2IJO - chains B and I of the 3 polymer chains in the assembly; structure by X-ray diffraction, 2.30 A resolution.

Chain B:
Protein: Polyprotein
Source organism: West Nile virus
Notes: EC 3.4.21.91; fragment: NS3 protease domain
UniProtKB: Q203W3 (Q203W3_WNV); residues 1-184 here correspond to UniProt positions 1506-1689 (UniProt number = residue number + 1505)
Chain sequence (192 residues; each row starts with the number of its first residue):
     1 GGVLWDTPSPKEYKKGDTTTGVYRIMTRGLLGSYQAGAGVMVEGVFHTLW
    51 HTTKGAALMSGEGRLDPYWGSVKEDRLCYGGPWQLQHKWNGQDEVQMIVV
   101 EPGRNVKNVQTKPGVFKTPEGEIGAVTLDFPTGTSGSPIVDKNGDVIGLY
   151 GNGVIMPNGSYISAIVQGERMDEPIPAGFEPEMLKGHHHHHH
Disordered / not traced: 6-13, 177-192
Construct notes: variant Q84 (Lys1589 in Q203W3); engineered mutation R104 (Lys1609 in Q203W3); cloning artifact (185-192)
What the authors report for this chain:
  - catalytic residues: H51, D75, G133 to S135
  - contacts within the chain: H51-D75 (hydrogen bond), H51-S135 (hydrogen bond)
  - specificity-determining residues: G37, D129, T132
  - specificity-determining residues: A36 (proposed by the authors, not directly observed)
  - conformationally variable residues (loop rearrangement, order/disorder transition): R28 to G32, F116 to T132

Chain I:
Protein: Pancreatic trypsin inhibitor
Source organism: Bos taurus
UniProtKB: P00974 (BPT1_BOVIN); residues 1-58 here correspond to UniProt positions 36-93 (UniProt number = residue number + 35)
Chain sequence (58 residues; row label = number of the first residue in the row):
     1 RPDFCLEPPYTGPCKARIIRYFYNAKAGLCQTFVYGGCRAKRNNFKSAED
    51 CMRTCGGA
Disordered / not traced: 57-58
Swiss-Prot annotation at these positions:
  - site: K15, A16 (Reactive bond for trypsin)
Cystine bridges: C5-C55, C14-C38, C30-C51

Interface between chain B and chain I:
Pairs across the interface - 36 pairs, chain B then chain I:
  Y34(B) - R17(I)
  Y34(B) - I18(I)
  Y34(B) - I19(I)  hydrogen bond (side chain-backbone)
  Q35(B) - R17(I)
  A36(B) - A16(I)
  A36(B) - R17(I)  hydrogen bond (backbone-backbone)
  H51(B) - C14(I)
  H51(B) - K15(I)
  H51(B) - A16(I)
  H51(B) - G36(I)
  H51(B) - G37(I)
  K54(B) - G37(I)
  P102(B) - R17(I)
  D129(B) - K15(I)  salt bridge
  F130(B) - K15(I)  hydrogen bond (backbone-side chain)
  P131(B) - R17(I)
  T132(B) - K15(I)
  T132(B) - A16(I)  hydrogen bond (side chain-backbone)
  T132(B) - R17(I)  hydrogen bond (backbone-side chain)
  T132(B) - V34(I)
  G133(B) - K15(I)  hydrogen bond (backbone-backbone)
  G133(B) - A16(I)
  G133(B) - R17(I)
  T134(B) - K15(I)  hydrogen bond (backbone-backbone)
  S135(B) - K15(I)  hydrogen bond (backbone-backbone)
  S135(B) - A16(I)  hydrogen bond (side chain-backbone)
  Y150(B) - K15(I)
  G151(B) - P13(I)
  G151(B) - C14(I)
  G151(B) - K15(I)  hydrogen bond (backbone-backbone)
  N152(B) - C14(I)
  G153(B) - P13(I)
  I155(B) - G12(I)
  I155(B) - P13(I)  hydrophobic
  Y161(B) - P13(I)  hydrogen bond (side chain-backbone)
  Y161(B) - K15(I)
Also at the interface, not in a pair above, chain B (23 interface residues in all): L30, T52, D75, V154
Also at the interface, not in a pair above, chain I (13 interface residues in all): Y21, Y35
Interface features reported in the paper:
  - pairs named by the authors: A36(B)-R17(I) (backbone contact), D129(B)-K15(I) (salt bridge), T132(B)-A16(I), S135(B)-K15(I), Y161(B)-P13(I)
  - interface residues, chain B: A36(B), D129(B), S135(B)
  - interface residues, chain I: P13(I), G36(I)

Overview:
23 residues of chain B and 13 residues of chain I are in contact, with 11 hydrogen bonds and 1 salt bridge.
Polar contacts include D129(B)-K15(I), Y34(B)-I19(I) and F130(B)-K15(I). The authors report a backbone contact
between A36(B) and R17(I); a salt bridge between D129(B) and K15(I); contacts between T132(B) and A16(I),
S135(B) and K15(I) and Y161(B) and P13(I). The paper reports catalytic residues H51(B), D75(B) and G133(B);
interface residues A36(B), D129(B) and P13(I) among others.
Here chain B is Polyprotein (West Nile virus) and chain I is Pancreatic trypsin inhibitor (Bos taurus). Entry
2IJO (Crystal Structure of the West Nile virus NS2B-NS3 protease complexed with bovine pancreatic trypsin
inhibitor) was determined by X-ray diffraction, deposited together with 2GGV.
